3US3 - chain A; structure by X-ray diffraction, 1.74 A resolution.

== Chain A ==
Protein: Calsequestrin-1
Source organism: Oryctolagus cuniculus
UniProt: P07221 (CASQ1_RABIT); residues 1-367 here correspond to UniProt positions 29-395 (UniProt number = residue number + 28)
Sequence (367 residues; numbered 1 to 367; the number before each row is that of its first residue):
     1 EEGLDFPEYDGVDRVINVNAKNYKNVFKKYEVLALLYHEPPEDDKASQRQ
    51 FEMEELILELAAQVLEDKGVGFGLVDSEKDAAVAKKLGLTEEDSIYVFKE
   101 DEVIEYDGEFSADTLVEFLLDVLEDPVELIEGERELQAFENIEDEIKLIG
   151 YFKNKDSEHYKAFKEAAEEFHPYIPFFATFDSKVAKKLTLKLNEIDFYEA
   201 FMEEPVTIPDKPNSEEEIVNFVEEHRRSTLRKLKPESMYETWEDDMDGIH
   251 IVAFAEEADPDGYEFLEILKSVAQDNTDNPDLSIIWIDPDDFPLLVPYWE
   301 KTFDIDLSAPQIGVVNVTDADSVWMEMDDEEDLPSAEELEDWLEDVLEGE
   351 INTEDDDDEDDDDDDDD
Disordered / not traced: 354-367
Swiss-Prot annotation at these positions:
  - modified residue: Tyr-9 (Phosphotyrosine), Ser-47 (Phosphoserine), Thr-90 (Phosphothreonine), Ser-182 (Phosphoserine)
  - glycosylation: Asn-316 (N-linked (GlcNAc...) asparagine)
Ion coordination: Ca2+ site 1: Asn-17, Val-18, Leu-74, Asp-80; Na+ near Pro-172 (its only coordinating residue here); Ca2+ site 2 near Thr-189 (its only coordinating residue here); Ca2+ site 3: Glu-199, Thr-229, Thr-277; Ca2+ site 4: Asp-210, Pro-212, Glu-217

== Summary ==
Asn-17, Val-18, Leu-74 and Asp-80 coordinate Ca2+ site 1. Glu-199, Thr-229 and Thr-277 coordinate Ca2+ site 3.
Chain A is Calsequestrin-1 (Oryctolagus cuniculus); the structure, Recombinant rabbit skeletal
calsequestrin-MPD complex, was determined by X-ray diffraction, deposited together with 3TRQ.
